Entry 8OYA (X-ray diffraction, 2.18 A resolution); this record covers chains A and C of the 3 polymer chains in the assembly.

# Chain A
Protein: Deoxyribodipyrimidine photo-lyase
From: Methanosarcina mazei Go1
Notes: EC 4.1.99.3
UniProt: Q8PYK9 (Q8PYK9_METMA); numbering as in UniProt (aligned over 1-464)
Sequence (498 residues; row label = number of the first residue in the row; numbers below 1 keep their minus sign (Met-19 is residue -19)):
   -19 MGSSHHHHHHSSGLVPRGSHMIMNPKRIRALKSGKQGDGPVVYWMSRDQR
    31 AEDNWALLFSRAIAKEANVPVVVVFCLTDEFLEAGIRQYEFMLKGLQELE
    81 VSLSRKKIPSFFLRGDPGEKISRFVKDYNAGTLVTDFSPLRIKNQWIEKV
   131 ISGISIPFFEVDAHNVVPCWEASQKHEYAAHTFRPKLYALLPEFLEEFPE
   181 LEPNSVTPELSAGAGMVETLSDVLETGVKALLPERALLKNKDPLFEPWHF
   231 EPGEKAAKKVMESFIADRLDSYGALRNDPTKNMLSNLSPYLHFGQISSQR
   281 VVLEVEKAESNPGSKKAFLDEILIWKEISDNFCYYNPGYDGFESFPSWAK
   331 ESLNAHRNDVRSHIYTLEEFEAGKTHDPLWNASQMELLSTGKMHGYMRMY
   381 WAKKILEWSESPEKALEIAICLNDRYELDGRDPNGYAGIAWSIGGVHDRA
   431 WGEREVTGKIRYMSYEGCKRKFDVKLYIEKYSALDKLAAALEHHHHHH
Disordered / not traced: -19 to 2, 188-198, 469-478
Sequence notes: initiating methionine (-19); expression tag (-18 to 0, 465-478)
Small-molecule neighbours: dihydroflavine-adenine dinucleotide (FDA): Tyr252, Leu264, Ser265, Asn266, Leu267, Ser268, Leu271, Phe298, Glu301, Ile302, Trp305, Lys306, Ser309, Lys372, Met373, Gly375, Arg378, Met379, Ala382, Asn403, Glu407, Asp409, Gly410, Asp412, Asn414, Gly415, Gly418, Ile419, Ser422
What the authors report for this chain:
  - conformationally variable residues: Met379

# Chain C
Molecule: Cpd-comprising oligonucleotide
From: synthetic construct
Sequence (14 nucleotides; numbered 1 to 14; the number before each row is that of its first residue):
     1 ATCGGCTTCGCGCA

# Chain A / chain C interface
Contacting residue pairs (32; chain A residue first):
  Ala159(A) with DT7(C), phosphate contact
  Ala160(A) with DT7(C), phosphate contact
  His161(A) with DC6(C), phosphate contact; DT7(C), hydrogen bond to the phosphate
  Arg164(A) with DT7(C), salt bridge to the phosphate
  Arg256(A) with DT8(C), hydrogen bond to the base
  Asn257(A) with DT8(C), base contact
  Glu301(A) with DT7(C), hydrogen bond to the base; DT8(C), base contact
  Trp305(A) with DT7(C), stacking on the base
  Tyr376(A) with DC9(C), hydrogen bond to the phosphate
  Met379(A) with DT8(C), base contact
  Trp421(A) with DT7(C), base contact
  Arg429(A) with DC6(C), base contact
  Trp431(A) with DT8(C), phosphate contact; DC9(C), base contact
  Arg441(A) with DT7(C), sugar contact; DT8(C), salt bridge to the phosphate; DC9(C), hydrogen bond to the sugar
  Tyr442(A) with DC9(C), phosphate contact; DG10(C), sugar contact
  Met443(A) with DC9(C), phosphate contact; DG10(C), phosphate contact
  Ser444(A) with DG10(C), hydrogen bond to the phosphate; DC11(C), hydrogen bond to the phosphate
  Glu446(A) with DC11(C), phosphate contact
  Gly447(A) with DG10(C), phosphate contact
  Arg450(A) with DC11(C), base contact; DG12(C), hydrogen bond to the base; DC13(C), base contact
  Lys451(A) with DC9(C), salt bridge to the phosphate; DG10(C), salt bridge to the phosphate
Interface residues without a listed pair, chain A (22 interface residues in all): Cys448

# Summary
22 residues of chain A and 8 residues of chain C are in contact; the contacts include 8 hydrogen bonds, 4 salt
bridges and 1 aromatic stacking contact. Among the polar pairs are Arg256(A)-DT8(C), Glu301(A)-DT7(C) and
Arg450(A)-DG12(C). Ligands of chain A: dihydroflavine-adenine dinucleotide. The paper reports conformational
variability at Met379(A).
Here chain A is Deoxyribodipyrimidine photo-lyase (Methanosarcina mazei Go1) and chain C is Cpd-comprising
oligonucleotide (synthetic construct). Entry 8OYA (Time-resolved SFX structure of the class II photolyase
complexed with a thymine dimer (10 microsecond pump ...) was determined by X-ray diffraction, deposited
together with 8OET, 8OY3, 8OY4, 8OY5, 8OY6, 8OY7 and 4 further entries.
